PDB entry 7EEB | electron microscopy, 2.90 A resolution | chains A and D of the 14 polymer chains in the assembly

# Chain A
Name: Enhanced green fluorescent protein, Cation channel sperm-associated protein 1
Organism: Human cytomegalovirus
Reference sequence: chimeric construct of C5MKY7, Q91ZR5: residues -246 to -8 from C5MKY7 (C5MKY7_HCMV) positions 1-239 (UniProt number = residue number + 247); residues 1-686 from Q91ZR5 positions 1-686 (same numbers)
Amino-acid sequence (955 residues; row label = number of the first residue in the row; numbers below 1 keep their minus sign (Asp-268 is residue -268)):
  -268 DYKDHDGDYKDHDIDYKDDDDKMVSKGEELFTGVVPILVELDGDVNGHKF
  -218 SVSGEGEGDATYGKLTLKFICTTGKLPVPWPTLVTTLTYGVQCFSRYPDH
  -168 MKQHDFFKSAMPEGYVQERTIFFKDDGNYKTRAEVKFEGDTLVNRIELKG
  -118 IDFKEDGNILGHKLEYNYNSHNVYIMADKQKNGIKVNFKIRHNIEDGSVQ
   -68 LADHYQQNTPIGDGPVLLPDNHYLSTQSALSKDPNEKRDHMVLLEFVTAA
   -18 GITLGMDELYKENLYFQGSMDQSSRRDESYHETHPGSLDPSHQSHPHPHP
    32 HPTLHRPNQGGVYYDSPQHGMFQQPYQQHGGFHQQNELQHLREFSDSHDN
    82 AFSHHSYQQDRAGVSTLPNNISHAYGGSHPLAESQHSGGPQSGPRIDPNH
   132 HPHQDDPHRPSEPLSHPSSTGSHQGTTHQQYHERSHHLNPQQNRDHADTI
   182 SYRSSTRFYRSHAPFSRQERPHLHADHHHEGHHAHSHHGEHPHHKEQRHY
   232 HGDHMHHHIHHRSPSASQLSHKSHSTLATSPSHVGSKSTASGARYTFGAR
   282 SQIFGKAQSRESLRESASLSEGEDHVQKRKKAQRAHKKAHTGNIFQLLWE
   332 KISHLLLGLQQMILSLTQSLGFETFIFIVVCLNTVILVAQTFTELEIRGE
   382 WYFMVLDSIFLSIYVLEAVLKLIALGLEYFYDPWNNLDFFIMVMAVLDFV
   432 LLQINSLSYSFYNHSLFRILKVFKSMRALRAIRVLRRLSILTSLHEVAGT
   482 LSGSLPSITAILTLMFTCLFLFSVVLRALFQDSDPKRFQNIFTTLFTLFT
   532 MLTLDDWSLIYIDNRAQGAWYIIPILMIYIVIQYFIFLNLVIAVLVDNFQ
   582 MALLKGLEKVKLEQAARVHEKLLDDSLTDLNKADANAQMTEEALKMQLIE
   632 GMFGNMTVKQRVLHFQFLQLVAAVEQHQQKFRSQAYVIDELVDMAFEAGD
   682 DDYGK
Not modelled in the structure: -268 to 336, 595-686
Sequence notes: expression tag (-268 to -247); linker (-7 to 0)
Ion coordination: Na+ site 1: Leu535 (shared with Asp237(D) of chain D); Na+ site 2: Asp536 (shared with Asp237(D) of chain D)
Ligand contacts:
  - 9Z9 ((3beta,14beta,17beta,25R)-3-[4-methoxy-3-(methoxymethyl)butoxy]spirost-5-en), molecule 1: Pro414, Trp415, Leu418, Leu460, Arg467
  - 9Z9, molecule 2: Leu460, Ile463, Arg467, Leu475, His476, Ala479
  - 9Z9, molecule 3: His476, Ala479, Leu482, Ser483, Leu486

# Chain D
Name: Cation channel sperm-associated protein 4
Organism: Mus musculus
Reference sequence: Q8BVN3 (CTSR4_MOUSE); numbering as in UniProt (aligned over 1-442)
Amino-acid sequence (442 residues; row label = number of the first residue in the row):
     1 MSEKHKWWQQVENIDITHLGPKRKAYELLGRHEEQVLINRRDVMEKKDAW
    51 DVQEFITQMYIKQLLRHPAFQLLLAFLLLSNAITIALRTNSYLGQKHYEL
   101 FSTIDDIVLTILICEVLLGWLNGFWIFWKDGWNILNFAIVFILFMGFFIK
   151 QLDMVAITYPLRVLRLVHVCMAVEPLARIIKVILQSMPDLANVMALILFF
   201 MLVFSVFGVTLFGAFVPKHFQNMGVALYTLFICITQDGWLDIYTDFQMDE
   251 REYAMEVGGAIYFAVFITLGAFIGLNLFVVVVTTNLEQMMKTGEEEGHLN
   301 IKFTETEEDEDWTDELPLVHCTEARKDTSTVPKEPLVGGPLSNLTEKTCD
   351 NFCLVLEAIQENLMEYKEIREELNMIVEEVSSIRFNQEQQNVILHKYTSK
   401 SATFLSEPPEGANKQDLITALVSREKVSDSNINMVNKHKFSH
Not modelled in the structure: 1-50, 293-442
Ion coordination: Na+ site 1: Asp237 (shared with Leu535(A) of chain A)
Ligand contacts:
  - 9Z9 ((3beta,14beta,17beta,25R)-3-[4-methoxy-3-(methoxymethyl)butoxy]spirost-5-en), molecule 1: Leu196, Ile197, Phe200, Leu269, Ile273, Gly274
  - 9Z9, molecule 2: Leu196, Phe199, Phe200, Val203
  - 9Z9, molecule 3: Phe200, Phe204, Val265, Leu269

# Chain A / chain D interface
Residue-residue contacts (49):
  Thr372(A) with Val209(D); Gln221(D); Asn222(D); Met223(D), hydrogen bond (backbone-backbone)
  Ser446(A) with Ala254(D); Met255(D)
  Arg449(A) with Leu211(D); Gly213(D), hydrogen bond (side chain-backbone); Ala214(D), hydrogen bond (side chain-backbone); Phe215(D); Met255(D)
  Val453(A) with Phe207(D), hydrophobic; Thr210(D); Leu211(D), hydrophobic
  Ser456(A) with Phe207(D); Thr210(D)
  Met457(A) with Phe207(D), hydrophobic
  Leu460(A) with Phe207(D), hydrophobic
  Leu466(A) with Phe199(D), hydrophobic
  Ser474(A) with Asn192(D), hydrogen bond (backbone-side chain)
  Leu475(A) with Leu196(D), hydrophobic
  Val478(A) with Leu277(D), hydrophobic
  Leu482(A) with Leu277(D), hydrophobic
  Phe527(A) with Ala260(D), hydrophobic
  Phe530(A) with Ala264(D), hydrophobic; Thr268(D)
  Thr531(A) with Trp239(D); Leu240(D)
  Leu533(A) with Phe272(D), hydrophobic
  Thr534(A) with Trp239(D); Ile267(D); Phe272(D)
  Asp536(A) with Gln236(D); Asp237(D); Gly238(D), hydrogen bond (side chain-backbone); Trp239(D), hydrogen bond (side chain-backbone); Leu240(D)
  Leu569(A) with Phe272(D), hydrophobic
  Val572(A) with Phe272(D)
  Ile573(A) with Asn276(D)
  Leu576(A) with Asn276(D); Leu277(D), hydrophobic; Val280(D)
  Val577(A) with Val280(D), hydrophobic; Thr283(D)
  Phe580(A) with Val280(D), hydrophobic; Thr284(D)
  Gln581(A) with Glu287(D)
  Leu584(A) with Thr284(D)
Also at the interface, not in a pair above, chain A (35 interface residues in all): Val369, Phe373, Thr374, Ile450, Lys452, Ile463, Ile489, Lys517, Asp537
Also at the interface, not in a pair above, chain D (38 interface residues in all): Val193, Val206, Asp241, Tyr243, Gln247, Ile273, Val279

# In short
The interface between chain A and chain D involves 35 residues on one side and 38 on the other, with 6
hydrogen bonds. Polar pairs include Arg449(A)-Gly213(D), Arg449(A)-Ala214(D) and Ser474(A)-Asn192(D). Compound
9Z9 is bound between chain A and chain D.
Chain A is Enhanced green fluorescent protein, Cation channel sperm-associated protein 1 (Human
cytomegalovirus) and chain D is Cation channel sperm-associated protein 4 (Mus musculus); the structure,
Structure of the CatSpermasome, was determined by electron microscopy.
